Entry 6IXH (electron microscopy, 4.00 A resolution); this record covers chains B and G of the 25 polymer chains in the assembly.

# Chain B (and G)
Protein: Type VI Secretion System TssJ
Source organism: Escherichia coli (strain 55989 / EAEC)
Notes: chain G of this document is another copy of the same molecule, construct and numbering; everything in this record applies to it too
UniProtKB: B7LFS8 (B7LFS8_ECO55); residues -22 to 155 here correspond to UniProt positions 1-178 (UniProt number = residue number + 23)
Sequence (178 residues; numbered -22 to 155; the number before each row is that of its first residue; numbers below 1 keep their minus sign (Met-22 is residue -22)):
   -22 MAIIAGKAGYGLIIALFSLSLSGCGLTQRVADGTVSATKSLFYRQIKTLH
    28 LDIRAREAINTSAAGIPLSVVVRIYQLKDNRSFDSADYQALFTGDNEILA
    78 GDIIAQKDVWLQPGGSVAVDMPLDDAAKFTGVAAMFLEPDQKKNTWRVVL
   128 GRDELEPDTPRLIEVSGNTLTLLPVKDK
Unresolved in the structure: -22 to 20 (chain G: -22 to 19, 153-155)

# How chain B and chain G interact
Residue-residue contacts (20):
  His27(B) - Arg33(G)
  Leu28(B) - Arg33(G)  hydrogen bond (backbone-side chain)
  Asp29(B) - Glu34(G)
  Arg31(B) - Glu34(G)
  Arg31(B) - Pro90(G)  hydrogen bond (side chain-backbone)
  Arg31(B) - Gly91(G)
  Gln89(B) - Ala40(G)
  Gln89(B) - Ala41(G)
  Gln89(B) - Gly42(G)
  Gly92(B) - Gly42(G)
  Ser93(B) - Glu34(G)
  Ser93(B) - Gly42(G)  hydrogen bond (backbone-backbone)
  Ser93(B) - Pro44(G)
  Val94(B) - Ala35(G)  hydrophobic
  Ala95(B) - Arg33(G)
  Ala95(B) - Ala35(G)
  Val96(B) - Arg33(G)
  Asp97(B) - Arg33(G)  salt bridge
  Asp135(B) - Arg31(G)  salt bridge
  Pro137(B) - Arg33(G)
Other interface residues (no listed pair), chain B (14 interface residues in all): Gly91
Other interface residues (no listed pair), chain G (12 interface residues in all): Ile43, Glu141

# Summary
The interface between chain B and chain G involves 14 residues on one side and 12 on the other; the contacts
include 3 hydrogen bonds and 2 salt bridges. Polar pairs include Asp97(B)-Arg33(G), Asp135(B)-Arg31(G) and
Leu28(B)-Arg33(G).
Both chains are Type VI Secretion System TssJ (Escherichia coli (strain 55989 / EAEC)). Entry 6IXH (Type VI
secretion system membrane core complex) was determined by electron microscopy.
